Entry 7AQW (electron microscopy, 3.17 A resolution); this record covers chains L and n of the 13 polymer chains in the assembly.

# Chain L
Name: NADH-ubiquinone oxidoreductase chain 5
Organism: Arabidopsis thaliana
Notes: EC 7.1.1.2
UniProt: B5TM94 (B5TM94_ARATH); residues 1-669 here = UniProt positions 1-669
Amino-acid sequence (669 residues; each row starts with the number of its first residue):
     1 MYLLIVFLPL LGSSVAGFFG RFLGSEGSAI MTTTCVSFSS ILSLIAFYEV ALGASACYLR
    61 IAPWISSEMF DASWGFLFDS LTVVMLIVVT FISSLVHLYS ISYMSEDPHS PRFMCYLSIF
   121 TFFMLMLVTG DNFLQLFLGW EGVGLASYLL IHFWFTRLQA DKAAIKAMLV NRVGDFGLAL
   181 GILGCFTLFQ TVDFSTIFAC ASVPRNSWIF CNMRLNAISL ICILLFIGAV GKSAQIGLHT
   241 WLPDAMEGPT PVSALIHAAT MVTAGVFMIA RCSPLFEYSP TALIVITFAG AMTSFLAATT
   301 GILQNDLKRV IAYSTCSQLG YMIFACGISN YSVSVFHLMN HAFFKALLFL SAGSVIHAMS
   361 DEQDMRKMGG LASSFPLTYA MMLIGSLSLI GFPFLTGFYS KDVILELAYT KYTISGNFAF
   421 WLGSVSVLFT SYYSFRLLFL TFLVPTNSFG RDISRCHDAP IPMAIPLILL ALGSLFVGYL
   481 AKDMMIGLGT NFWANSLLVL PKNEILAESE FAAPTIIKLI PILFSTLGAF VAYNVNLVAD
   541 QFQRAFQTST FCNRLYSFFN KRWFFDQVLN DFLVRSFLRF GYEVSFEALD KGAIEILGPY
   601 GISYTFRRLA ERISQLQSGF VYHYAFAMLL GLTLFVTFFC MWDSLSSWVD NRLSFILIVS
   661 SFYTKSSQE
Not modelled in the structure: 590-669
Construct notes: conflict F91 (Ser in B5TM94)
Ligand contacts: phosphatidylcholine (PC7; (7S)-4-hydroxy-N,N,N-trimethyl-9-oxo-7-[(palmitoyloxy)methyl]-3,5,8-trioxa-4-phosphahexacosan-1-aminium 4-oxide): L10, S13, S14, G17, F18, H109, R112, C115, Y116, I119, F122, F123, L145, L149

# Chain n
Name: NADH dehydrogenase [ubiquinone] 1 beta subcomplex subunit 9
Organism: Arabidopsis thaliana
UniProt: Q945M1 (NDUB9_ARATH); numbering as in UniProt (aligned over 1-117)
Amino-acid sequence (117 residues; numbered 1 to 117; the number before each row is that of its first residue):
     1 MSGVSTAAYF ARRAAQKERV RILYRRALKD TLNWAVHRHI FYRDASDLRE KFNVNQDVED
    61 VDRIDKLIAH GEAEYNKWRH PDPYIVPWAP GGSKFCRNPT PPAGIEIVYN YGLEDNP
Not modelled in the structure: 1-6, 116-117
Ligand contacts: S-dodecanoyl-4'-phosphopantetheine (8Q1; S-[2-({N-[(2R)-2-hydroxy-3,3-dimethyl-4-(phosphonooxy)butanoyl]-beta-alanyl}amino)ethyl] dodecanethioate): K17, V20, R21, L23, A27, D30, L48, K51, F52, N55, Q56, V58, I64, L67, G71, E74, Y75, W78, R79
Swiss-Prot annotation at these positions:
  - modified residue: S2 (N-acetylserine)

# Chain L / chain n interface
Contacting residue pairs (39; chain L residue first):
  D107(L) - N98(n)  hydrogen bond
  P108(L) - N98(n)
  W154(L) - R97(n)
  W154(L) - N98(n)
  T156(L) - C96(n)  hydrogen bond (side chain-backbone)
  T156(L) - R97(n)  hydrogen bond (side chain-backbone)
  T156(L) - P99(n)
  R157(L) - G92(n)  hydrogen bond (side chain-backbone)
  R157(L) - S93(n)  hydrogen bond (side chain-backbone)
  R157(L) - F95(n)  hydrogen bond (side chain-backbone)
  R157(L) - C96(n)
  Q159(L) - G92(n)
  N305(L) - D82(n)
  D361(L) - P87(n)
  D361(L) - K94(n)  salt bridge
  D361(L) - R97(n)  salt bridge
  E362(L) - Y84(n)  hydrogen bond
  Q363(L) - S93(n)  hydrogen bond
  D364(L) - Y84(n)
  R366(L) - N33(n)
  R366(L) - V36(n)
  R366(L) - H80(n)  hydrogen bond
  R366(L) - D82(n)  salt bridge
  R366(L) - P83(n)  hydrogen bond (side chain-backbone)
  K367(L) - Y84(n)
  V444(L) - H37(n)
  N447(L) - R38(n)
  F449(L) - Y84(n)
  N536(L) - H37(n)  hydrogen bond (backbone-side chain)
  Q541(L) - I40(n)
  Q543(L) - W34(n)
  F546(L) - W34(n)  hydrophobic
  Q547(L) - W34(n)
  Q547(L) - W78(n)
  N553(L) - W34(n)
  N553(L) - K77(n)
  Y556(L) - H80(n)
  S557(L) - P81(n)
  N560(L) - D82(n)
Other interface residues (no listed pair), chain L (32 interface residues in all): L440, P445, T446, A539, T548, S549, T550
Other interface residues (no listed pair), chain n (23 interface residues in all): G91

# Summary
The interface between chain L and chain n involves 32 residues on one side and 23 on the other; the contacts
include 11 hydrogen bonds and 3 salt bridges. Polar contacts include D361(L)-K94(n), D361(L)-R97(n) and
R366(L)-D82(n). Chain L binds phosphatidylcholine. Bound to chain n: S-dodecanoyl-4'-phosphopantetheine.
Here chain L is NADH-ubiquinone oxidoreductase chain 5 and chain n is NADH dehydrogenase [ubiquinone] 1 beta
subcomplex subunit 9, both from Arabidopsis thaliana. Entry 7AQW (Cryo-EM structure of Arabidopsis thaliana
Complex-I (membrane tip)) was determined by electron microscopy, deposited together with 7AQQ, 7AQR, 7AR7,
7AR8, 7AR9, 7ARB, 7ARC and 7ARD.
